7COK - chains A and B; structure by X-ray diffraction, 1.50 A resolution.

== Chain A (and B) ==
Name: 5-ketofructose reductase
Organism: Gluconobacter sp
Notes: chain B of this document is another copy of the same molecule, construct and numbering; everything in this record applies to it too
Sequence (286 residues; numbered 1 to 286; the number before each row is that of its first residue):
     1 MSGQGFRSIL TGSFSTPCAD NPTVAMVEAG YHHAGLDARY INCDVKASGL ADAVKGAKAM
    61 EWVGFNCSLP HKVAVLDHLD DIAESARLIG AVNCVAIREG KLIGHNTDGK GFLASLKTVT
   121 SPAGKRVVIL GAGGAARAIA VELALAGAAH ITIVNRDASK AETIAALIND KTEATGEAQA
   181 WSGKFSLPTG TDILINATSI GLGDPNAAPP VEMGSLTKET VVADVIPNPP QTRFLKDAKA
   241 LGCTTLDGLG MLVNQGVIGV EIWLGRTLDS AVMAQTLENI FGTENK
Unresolved in the structure: 1-4, 283-286 (chain B: 1-4, 282-286)
Reported in the primary citation:
  - mutagenesis - N21S (300-fold), P227Y (5-fold): decreased catalytic activity on 5KF
  - mutagenesis - N21S (300-fold), P227Y (8-fold): decreased binding to 5KF
  - mutagenesis - N21S (7-fold): increased catalytic activity on shikimate
  - mutagenesis - N21S: abolished catalytic activity on fructose
  - mutagenesis - P227Y: unchanged catalytic activity
  - mutagenesis - N21S/P227Y, K72N, D108N (11,000-fold): decreased catalytic activity
  - mutagenesis - K72N, D108N: unchanged binding to 5KF
  - specificity-determining residues: Asn21, Thr23, Pro227 (proposed by the authors, not directly observed)
  - catalytic residues: Lys72, Asp108

== Chain A / chain B interface ==
Residue-residue contacts - 66 pairs, chain A then chain B:
  Gly5(A) - Ala19(B)
  Phe6(A) - Ala19(B)  hydrogen bond (backbone-backbone)
  Phe6(A) - Asn21(B)
  Phe6(A) - Pro22(B)  hydrophobic
  Phe6(A) - Val24(B)  hydrophobic
  Phe6(A) - Ala25(B)  hydrophobic
  Phe6(A) - Asn42(B)  hydrogen bond (backbone-side chain)
  Phe6(A) - Ile280(B)  hydrophobic
  Arg7(A) - Cys18(B)
  Arg7(A) - Asp44(B)  salt bridge
  Leu10(A) - Ile41(B)  hydrophobic
  Leu10(A) - Cys43(B)  hydrophobic
  Phe14(A) - Met60(B)  hydrophobic
  Cys18(A) - Arg7(B)
  Ala19(A) - Gly5(B)
  Ala19(A) - Phe6(B)  hydrogen bond (backbone-backbone)
  Asp20(A) - Phe6(B)
  Asn21(A) - Phe6(B)
  Pro22(A) - Phe6(B)  hydrophobic
  Val24(A) - Phe6(B)  hydrophobic
  Ala25(A) - Phe6(B)  hydrophobic
  Glu28(A) - Arg39(B)  salt bridge
  Arg39(A) - Val24(B)
  Arg39(A) - Glu28(B)  salt bridge
  Arg39(A) - Arg39(B)
  Arg39(A) - Tyr40(B)  hydrogen bond (side chain-backbone)
  Arg39(A) - Ile41(B)
  Tyr40(A) - Arg39(B)  hydrogen bond (backbone-side chain)
  Ile41(A) - Leu10(B)  hydrophobic
  Ile41(A) - Arg39(B)
  Ile41(A) - Ile41(B)  hydrophobic
  Asn42(A) - Phe6(B)  hydrogen bond (side chain-backbone)
  Cys43(A) - Leu10(B)  hydrophobic
  Cys43(A) - Met60(B)  hydrophobic
  Asp44(A) - Arg7(B)
  Asp44(A) - Ala59(B)
  Asp44(A) - Glu61(B)
  Val45(A) - Ala59(B)
  Lys46(A) - Glu61(B)  salt bridge
  Gly49(A) - Ala59(B)
  Asp52(A) - Lys55(B)
  Asp52(A) - Gly56(B)
  Asp52(A) - Ala59(B)
  Ala53(A) - Ala59(B)
  Ala53(A) - Met60(B)
  Lys55(A) - Asp52(B)
  Gly56(A) - Asp52(B)
  Gly56(A) - Gly56(B)
  Gly56(A) - Met60(B)
  Ala57(A) - Met60(B)
  Ala59(A) - Asp44(B)
  Ala59(A) - Val45(B)
  Ala59(A) - Gly49(B)
  Ala59(A) - Asp52(B)
  Ala59(A) - Ala53(B)
  Met60(A) - Phe14(B)  hydrophobic
  Met60(A) - Cys43(B)  hydrophobic
  Met60(A) - Ala53(B)
  Met60(A) - Gly56(B)
  Met60(A) - Ala57(B)
  Met60(A) - Met60(B)  hydrophobic
  Met60(A) - Trp62(B)  hydrophobic
  Glu61(A) - Asp44(B)
  Glu61(A) - Lys46(B)  salt bridge
  Trp62(A) - Met60(B)  hydrophobic
  Ile280(A) - Phe6(B)  hydrophobic
Interface residues without a listed pair, chain B (32 interface residues in all): Asp20

== In short ==
Chain A and chain B each contribute 32 residues to their interface; the contacts include 6 hydrogen bonds and
5 salt bridges. Among the polar pairs are Arg7(A)-Asp44(B), Glu28(A)-Arg39(B) and Lys46(A)-Glu61(B). From the
paper: catalytic residues Lys72(A) and Asp108(A); N21S/P227Y, K72N and D108N of chain A reduce catalytic
activity; 5 substitutions were tested in all.
Chain A and chain B are both 5-ketofructose reductase (Gluconobacter sp); the structure, Crystal structure of
ligand-free form of 5-ketofructose reductase of Gluconobacter sp. strain CHM43, was determined by X-ray
diffraction together with 7COL from the same study.
